Entry 1OC0 (X-ray diffraction, 2.28 A resolution); this record covers chains A and B.

Chain A:
Molecule: Plasminogen activator inhibitor-1
Source organism: Homo sapiens
UniProtKB: P05121 (PAI1_HUMAN); residues 1-379 here correspond to UniProt positions 24-402 (UniProt number = residue number + 23)
Sequence (379 residues; each row starts with the number of its first residue):
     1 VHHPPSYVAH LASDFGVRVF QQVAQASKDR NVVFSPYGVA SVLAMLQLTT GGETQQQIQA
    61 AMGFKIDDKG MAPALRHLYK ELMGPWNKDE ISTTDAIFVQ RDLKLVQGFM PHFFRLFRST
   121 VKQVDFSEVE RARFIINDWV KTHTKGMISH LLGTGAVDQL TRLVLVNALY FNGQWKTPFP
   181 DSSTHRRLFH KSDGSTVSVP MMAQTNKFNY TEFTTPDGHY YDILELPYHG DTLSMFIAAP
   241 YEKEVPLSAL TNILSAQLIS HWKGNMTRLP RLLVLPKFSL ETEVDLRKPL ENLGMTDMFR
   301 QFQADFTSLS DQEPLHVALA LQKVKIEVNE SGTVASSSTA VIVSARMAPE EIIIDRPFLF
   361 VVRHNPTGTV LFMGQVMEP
Disordered / not traced: 1-5, 338-347
Differences from the reference sequence: engineered mutation His150 (Asn173 in P05121), Thr154 (Lys177 in P05121), Leu319 (Gln342 in P05121), Ile354 (Met377 in P05121)
Swiss-Prot annotation at these positions:
  - site: Arg346, Met347 (Reactive bond)
  - glycosylation (N-linked (GlcNAc...) asparagine): Asn209, Asn265, Asn329

Chain B:
Molecule: Vitronectin
Source organism: Homo sapiens
Notes: fragment: somatomedin b, residues 20-70
UniProtKB: P04004 (VTNC_HUMAN); residues 1-51 here correspond to UniProt positions 20-70 (UniProt number = residue number + 19)
Sequence (51 residues; each row starts with the number of its first residue):
     1 DQESCKGRCT EGFNVDKKCQ CDELCSYYQS CCTDYTAECK PQVTRGDVFT M
Disordered / not traced: 1-2, 40-51
Swiss-Prot annotation at these positions:
  - motif: Arg45 to Asp47 (Cell attachment site)
  - modified residue: Thr50 (Phosphothreonine)
Cystine bridges: Cys5-Cys21, Cys9-Cys39, Cys19-Cys32, Cys25-Cys31

Interface between chain A and chain B:
Residue-residue contacts (25):
  Arg101(A) with Phe13(B); Gln20(B); Asp22(B), salt bridge; Tyr28(B); Ser30(B)
  Met110(A) with Thr10(B)
  Pro111(A) with Thr10(B)
  Phe114(A) with Thr10(B)
  Thr120(A) with Glu23(B), hydrogen bond
  Lys122(A) with Glu23(B), salt bridge; Leu24(B)
  Gln123(A) with Gly12(B); Phe13(B), hydrogen bond (side chain-backbone); Leu24(B)
  Val124(A) with Leu24(B), hydrophobic; Tyr28(B)
  Asp125(A) with Tyr28(B), hydrogen bond (backbone-side chain)
  Arg131(A) with Tyr27(B), hydrogen bond (side chain-backbone); Gln29(B)
  Ile135(A) with Tyr27(B), hydrophobic; Tyr28(B)
  Asp138(A) with Tyr27(B), hydrogen bond
  Trp139(A) with Glu23(B); Leu24(B), hydrophobic; Tyr27(B)
Interface residues without a listed pair, chain A (16 interface residues in all): Phe98, Ser119, Phe134
Interface residues without a listed pair, chain B (13 interface residues in all): Glu11, Cys25

Summary:
16 residues of chain A and 13 residues of chain B are in contact, with 5 hydrogen bonds and 2 salt bridges.
Among the polar pairs are Arg101(A)-Asp22(B), Lys122(A)-Glu23(B) and Thr120(A)-Glu23(B).
Chain A is Plasminogen activator inhibitor-1 and chain B is Vitronectin, both from Homo sapiens; the
structure, plasminogen activator inhibitor-1 complex with somatomedin B domain of vitronectin, was determined
by X-ray diffraction.
